Entry 5ELT (X-ray diffraction, 2.13 A resolution); this record covers chains A and F of the 4 polymer chains in the assembly.

[Chain A]
Molecule: KH domain-containing, RNA-binding, signal transduction-associated protein 3
Source organism: Homo sapiens
Notes: fragment: RNA binding protein
Reference sequence: O75525 (KHDR3_HUMAN); residue numbers follow UniProt; this construct covers 1-160
Chain sequence (162 residues; row label = number of the first residue in the row; numbers below 1 keep their minus sign (Gly-1 is residue -1)):
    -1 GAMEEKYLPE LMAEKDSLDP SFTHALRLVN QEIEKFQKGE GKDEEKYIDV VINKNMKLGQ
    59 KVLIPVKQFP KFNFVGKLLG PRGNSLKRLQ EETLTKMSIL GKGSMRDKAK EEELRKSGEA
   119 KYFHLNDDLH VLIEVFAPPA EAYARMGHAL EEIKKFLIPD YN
Unresolved in the structure: -1 to 3, 35-43, 159-160
Sequence notes: expression tag (-1 to 0)
Curated features (UniProtKB/Swiss-Prot):
  - cross-link: Lys4 (Glycyl lysine isopeptide (Lys-Gly) (interchain with G-Cter in SUMO2))
  - mutagenesis: Tyr141 (Y141E: Fails to influence alternative splicing of CD44, NRXN2 and NRXN3)
From the paper describing this entry:
  - mutagenesis - Y141E: unchanged binding to UAAA RNAs
  - mutagenesis - Y141E: decreased binding to two UAAA-binding sites
  - mutagenesis - Y141E: abolished signaling in response to Neurexin2
  - mutagenesis - Y141E: decreased localization

[Chain F]
Molecule: 4-nt RNA strand
Sequence (4 nucleotides; each row starts with the number of its first residue):
     1 UAAU

[How chain A and chain F interact]
Pairs across the interface (26):
  Asn71(A) - U1(F)  hydrogen bond to the phosphate
  Asn71(A) - A2(F)  base contact
  Val73(A) - A2(F)  base contact
  Gly74(A) - U1(F)  hydrogen bond to the base
  Lys75(A) - U1(F)  base contact
  Leu77(A) - A2(F)  sugar contact
  Leu77(A) - A3(F)  base contact
  Gly78(A) - U1(F)  hydrogen bond to the sugar
  Gly78(A) - A2(F)  sugar contact
  Pro79(A) - U1(F)  base contact
  Pro79(A) - A2(F)  phosphate contact
  Arg80(A) - U1(F)  phosphate contact
  Arg80(A) - A2(F)  hydrogen bond to the phosphate
  Arg80(A) - A3(F)  sugar contact
  Gly81(A) - A2(F)  sugar contact
  Gly81(A) - A3(F)  sugar contact
  Leu84(A) - A3(F)  base contact
  Lys85(A) - A3(F)  sugar contact
  Lys94(A) - U4(F)  hydrogen bond to the sugar
  Met95(A) - A3(F)  base contact
  Ser96(A) - A3(F)  base contact
  Ile97(A) - A3(F)  hydrogen bond to the base
  Ser102(A) - A2(F)  base contact
  Met103(A) - A2(F)  base contact
  Arg104(A) - U1(F)  salt bridge to the phosphate
  Arg104(A) - A2(F)  salt bridge to the phosphate

[Summary]
18 residues of chain A and 4 residues of chain F are in contact; the contacts include 6 hydrogen bonds and 2
salt bridges. Polar contacts include Gly74(A)-U1(F), Ile97(A)-A3(F) and Gly78(A)-U1(F). The paper reports that
Y141E of chain A reduces binding to two UAAA-binding sites; Y141E of chain A abolishes signaling in response
to Neurexin2.
Chain A is KH domain-containing, RNA-binding, signal transduction-associated protein 3 (Homo sapiens) and
chain F is a 4-nt RNA strand; the structure, Structure of the QUA1-KH domain of T-STAR in complex with UAAU
RNA, was determined by X-ray diffraction (same publication as 5EL3, 5ELR, 5ELS and 5EMO).
